1YTE - chain A; structure by X-ray diffraction, 2.75 A resolution.

Chain A:
Name: nicotinate phosphoribosyltransferase from Thermoplasma acidophilum
From: Thermoplasma acidophilum
Notes: EC 2.4.2.11
Reference sequence: Q9HJ28 (Q9HJ28_THEAC); numbering as in UniProt (aligned over 1-392)
Sequence (398 residues; each row starts with the number of its first residue; numbers below 1 keep their minus sign (Gly-5 is residue -5)):
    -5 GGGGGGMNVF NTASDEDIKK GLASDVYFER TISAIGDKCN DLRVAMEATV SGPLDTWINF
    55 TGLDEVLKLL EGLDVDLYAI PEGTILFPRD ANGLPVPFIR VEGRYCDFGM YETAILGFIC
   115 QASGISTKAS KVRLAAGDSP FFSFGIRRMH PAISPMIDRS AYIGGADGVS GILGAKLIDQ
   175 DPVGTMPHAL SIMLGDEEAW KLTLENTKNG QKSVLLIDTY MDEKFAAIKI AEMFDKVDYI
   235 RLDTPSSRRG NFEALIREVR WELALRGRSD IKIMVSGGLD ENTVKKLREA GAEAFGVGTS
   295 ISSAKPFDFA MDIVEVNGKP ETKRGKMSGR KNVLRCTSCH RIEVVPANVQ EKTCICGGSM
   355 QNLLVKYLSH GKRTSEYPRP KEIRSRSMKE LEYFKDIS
Not modelled in the structure: -5 to 0, 390-392
Differences from the reference sequence: cloning artifact (-5 to 0)
Disulfides: Cys33-Cys100, Cys330-Cys348
Residues lining bound ligands: carboxylic prpp (PCP; 1-alpha-pyrophosphoryl-2-alpha,3-alpha-dihydroxy-4-beta-cyclopentane-methanol-5-phosphate): Ser45, Arg142, Pro239, Ser240, Ser241, Gly271, Gly272, Leu273, Gly292, Thr293, Asp302, Ala304, Lys320
Swiss-Prot annotation at these positions:
  - binding site (nicotinate): Tyr21, Phe138, Thr179, Arg235
  - binding site (5-phospho-alpha-D-ribose 1-diphosphate): Ser240, Gly272, Thr293
  - binding site (Zn(2+)): Cys330, Cys333, Cys348, Cys350
  - modified residue: His182 (Phosphohistidine)

In short:
Chain A binds carboxylic prpp. UniProt lists 4 nicotinate-binding residues, 3 residues binding
5-phospho-alpha-D-ribose 1-diphosphate and 4 Zn2+-binding residues.
Chain A is nicotinate phosphoribosyltransferase from Thermoplasma acidophilum (Thermoplasma acidophilum); the
structure, Crystal structure of a nicotinate phosphoribosyltransferase from Thermoplasma acidophilum,
phosphoribosylpyrophosphate bound structure, was determined by X-ray diffraction, deposited together with 1YTD
and 1YTK.
